5K8O - chains B and C of the 8 polymer chains in the assembly; structure by X-ray diffraction, 2.89 A resolution.

# Chain B (and C)
Name: 5-nitroanthranilic acid aminohydrolase
Source organism: Bradyrhizobium sp
Notes: EC 3.5.99.8; chain C of this document is another copy of the same molecule, construct and numbering; everything in this record applies to it too
Reference sequence: D3WZ85 (NAAA_BRASZ); numbering as in UniProt (aligned over 1-425)
Chain sequence (425 residues; each row starts with the number of its first residue):
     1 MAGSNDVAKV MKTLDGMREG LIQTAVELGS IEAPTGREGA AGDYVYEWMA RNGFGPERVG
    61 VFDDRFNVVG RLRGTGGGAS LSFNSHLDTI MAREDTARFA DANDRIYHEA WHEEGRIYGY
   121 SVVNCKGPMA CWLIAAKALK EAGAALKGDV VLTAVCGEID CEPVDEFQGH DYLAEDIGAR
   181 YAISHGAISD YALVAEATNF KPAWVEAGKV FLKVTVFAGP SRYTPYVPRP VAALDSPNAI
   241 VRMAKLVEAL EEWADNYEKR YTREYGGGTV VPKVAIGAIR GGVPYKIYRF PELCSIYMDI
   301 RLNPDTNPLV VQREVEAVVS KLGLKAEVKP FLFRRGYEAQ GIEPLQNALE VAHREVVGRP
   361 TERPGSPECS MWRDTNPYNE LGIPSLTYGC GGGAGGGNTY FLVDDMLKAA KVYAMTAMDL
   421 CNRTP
UniProt features mapped onto this chain:
  - active site: D88, E158 (Proton acceptor)
Ion coordination: Mn2+: H86, N124, E196 (together with 5-nitrosalicylic acid)
Residues lining bound ligands:
  - 5-nitrosalicylic acid, molecule 1: H86, I90, N124, E158, I159, E196, M371, W372, R373, G393, A394, G395
  - 5-nitrosalicylic acid, molecule 2: Y223, Y288, R289

# Interface between chain B and chain C
Contacting residue pairs (57; chain B residue first):
  E57(B) with K329(C), salt bridge
  G60(B) with Q168(C)
  V61(B) with G169(C); L173(C), hydrophobic
  F62(B) with F62(C), hydrophobic
  E162(B) with H185(C), salt bridge
  P163(B) with Y181(C); H185(C)
  Q168(B) with G60(C)
  G169(B) with V61(C)
  L173(B) with V61(C), hydrophobic; Y181(C)
  D176(B) with Y181(C); H185(C), salt bridge
  R180(B) with R180(C); E380(C), salt bridge
  Y181(B) with P163(C); L173(C); D176(C)
  S184(B) with L332(C); F333(C), hydrogen bond (backbone-backbone)
  H185(B) with E162(C), salt bridge; P163(C); D176(C), salt bridge; F331(C); L332(C)
  G186(B) with P330(C)
  I188(B) with P308(C), hydrophobic; L309(C), hydrophobic; F333(C), hydrophobic
  S189(B) with L309(C)
  D190(B) with L309(C)
  L309(B) with I188(C), hydrophobic; S189(C); D190(C)
  R313(B) with D190(C), salt bridge; P425(C)
  K329(B) with E57(C), salt bridge
  P330(B) with G186(C)
  F331(B) with H185(C)
  L332(B) with S184(C); H185(C)
  F333(B) with S184(C), hydrogen bond (backbone-backbone); I188(C), hydrophobic; L381(C)
  R335(B) with E380(C), hydrogen bond (side chain-backbone); L381(C); G382(C)
  Y337(B) with E380(C)
  E380(B) with R180(C), salt bridge; R335(C), hydrogen bond (backbone-side chain); Y337(C); E380(C)
  L381(B) with F333(C); R335(C)
  G382(B) with R335(C)
  P425(B) with R313(C)
Also at the interface, not in a pair above, chain B (38 interface residues in all): R58, R73, H170, I183, N307, P308, R334
Also at the interface, not in a pair above, chain C (36 interface residues in all): H170, N307, E327, R334

# Overview
38 residues of chain B and 36 residues of chain C are in contact, with 4 hydrogen bonds and 9 salt bridges.
Polar pairs include E57(B)-K329(C), E162(B)-H185(C) and D176(B)-H185(C). Chain B binds 5-nitrosalicylic acid.
UniProt lists active-site residues D88(B) and E158(B) on chain B.
Chain B and chain C are both 5-nitroanthranilic acid aminohydrolase (Bradyrhizobium sp); the structure,
Mn2+/5NSA-bound 5-nitroanthranilate aminohydrolase, was determined by X-ray diffraction (same publication as
5K8M, 5K8N and 5K8P).
